Entry 6SIT (X-ray diffraction, 4.50 A resolution (low resolution: residue-level contacts below are approximate; hydrogen-bond / salt-bridge calls are withheld)); this record covers chains A and D.

[Chain A]
Protein: Fiber protein
Source organism: Human adenovirus B3
UniProtKB: P04501 (SPIKE_ADE03); residue numbers follow UniProt; this construct covers 129-319
Amino-acid sequence (191 residues; each row starts with the number of its first residue):
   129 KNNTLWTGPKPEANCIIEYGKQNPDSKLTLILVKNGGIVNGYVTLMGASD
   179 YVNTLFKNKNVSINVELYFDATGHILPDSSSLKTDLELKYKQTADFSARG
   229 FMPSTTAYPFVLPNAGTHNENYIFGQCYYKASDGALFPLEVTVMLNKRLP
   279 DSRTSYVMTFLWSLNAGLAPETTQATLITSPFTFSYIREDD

[Chain D]
Protein: Desmoglein-2
Source organism: Homo sapiens
UniProtKB: Q14126 (DSG2_HUMAN); residues 100-337 here correspond to UniProt positions 149-386 (UniProt number = residue number + 49)
Amino-acid sequence (238 residues; each row starts with the number of its first residue):
   100 VLDINDNEPVFTQDVFVGSVEELSAAHTLVMKINATDADEPNTLNSKISY
   150 RIVSLEPAYPPVFYLNKDTGEIYTTSVTLDREEHSSYTLTVEARDGNGEV
   200 TDKPVKQAQVQIRILDVNDNIPVVENKVLEGMVEENQVNVEVTRIKVFDA
   250 DEIGSDNWLANFTFASGNEGGYFHIETDAQTNEGIVTLIKEVDYEEMKNL
   300 DFSVIVANKAAFHKSIRSKYKPTPIPIKVKVKNVKEGI
Ion coordination: Ca2+ site 1: N104, N106, D136, D138, N144, D194; Ca2+ site 2: E121, E181, D215, V216; Ca2+ site 3: E121, D179, E181, D218; Ca2+ site 4: N217, N219, D248, D250, N256, N307; Ca2+ site 5: E234, E294, N332, V333, E335; Ca2+ site 6: E234, D292, E294, E335

[How chain A and chain D interact]
Residue-residue contacts - 13 pairs, chain A then chain D:
  Y147(A) with H126(D); Y163(D); Y172(D)
  G148(A) with Y163(D)
  Y179(A) with S175(D); V176(D)
  L183(A) with S175(D)
  K185(A) with Y158(D)
  N186(A) with P159(D)
  N188(A) with T177(D)
  S190(A) with S175(D); T177(D)
  N192(A) with A125(D)
Other interface residues (no listed pair), chain A (10 interface residues in all): V189
Other interface residues (no listed pair), chain D (11 interface residues in all): T174, D179

[In short]
Chain A and chain D form an interface of 10 and 11 residues respectively. N104(D), N106(D), D136(D), D138(D),
N144(D) and D194(D) coordinate Ca2+ site 1. E121(D), E181(D), D215(D) and V216(D) coordinate Ca2+ site 2.
Chain A is Fiber protein (Human adenovirus B3) and chain D is Desmoglein-2 (Homo sapiens); the structure,
Pseudo-atomic crystal structure of the desmoglein 2 - human adenovirus serotype 3 fibre knob complex, was
determined by X-ray diffraction.
